Entry 8FJL (electron microscopy, 3.27 A resolution); this record covers chains G and n of the 42 polymer chains in the assembly.

[Chain G]
Molecule: Major inner capsid protein VP3
Organism: Golden shiner reovirus
Notes: EC 3.6.4.13
UniProt: Q8JU60 (CAPSD_AQRVC); residue numbers follow UniProt; this construct covers 77-1214
Sequence (1138 residues; numbered 77 to 1214; the number before each row is that of its first residue):
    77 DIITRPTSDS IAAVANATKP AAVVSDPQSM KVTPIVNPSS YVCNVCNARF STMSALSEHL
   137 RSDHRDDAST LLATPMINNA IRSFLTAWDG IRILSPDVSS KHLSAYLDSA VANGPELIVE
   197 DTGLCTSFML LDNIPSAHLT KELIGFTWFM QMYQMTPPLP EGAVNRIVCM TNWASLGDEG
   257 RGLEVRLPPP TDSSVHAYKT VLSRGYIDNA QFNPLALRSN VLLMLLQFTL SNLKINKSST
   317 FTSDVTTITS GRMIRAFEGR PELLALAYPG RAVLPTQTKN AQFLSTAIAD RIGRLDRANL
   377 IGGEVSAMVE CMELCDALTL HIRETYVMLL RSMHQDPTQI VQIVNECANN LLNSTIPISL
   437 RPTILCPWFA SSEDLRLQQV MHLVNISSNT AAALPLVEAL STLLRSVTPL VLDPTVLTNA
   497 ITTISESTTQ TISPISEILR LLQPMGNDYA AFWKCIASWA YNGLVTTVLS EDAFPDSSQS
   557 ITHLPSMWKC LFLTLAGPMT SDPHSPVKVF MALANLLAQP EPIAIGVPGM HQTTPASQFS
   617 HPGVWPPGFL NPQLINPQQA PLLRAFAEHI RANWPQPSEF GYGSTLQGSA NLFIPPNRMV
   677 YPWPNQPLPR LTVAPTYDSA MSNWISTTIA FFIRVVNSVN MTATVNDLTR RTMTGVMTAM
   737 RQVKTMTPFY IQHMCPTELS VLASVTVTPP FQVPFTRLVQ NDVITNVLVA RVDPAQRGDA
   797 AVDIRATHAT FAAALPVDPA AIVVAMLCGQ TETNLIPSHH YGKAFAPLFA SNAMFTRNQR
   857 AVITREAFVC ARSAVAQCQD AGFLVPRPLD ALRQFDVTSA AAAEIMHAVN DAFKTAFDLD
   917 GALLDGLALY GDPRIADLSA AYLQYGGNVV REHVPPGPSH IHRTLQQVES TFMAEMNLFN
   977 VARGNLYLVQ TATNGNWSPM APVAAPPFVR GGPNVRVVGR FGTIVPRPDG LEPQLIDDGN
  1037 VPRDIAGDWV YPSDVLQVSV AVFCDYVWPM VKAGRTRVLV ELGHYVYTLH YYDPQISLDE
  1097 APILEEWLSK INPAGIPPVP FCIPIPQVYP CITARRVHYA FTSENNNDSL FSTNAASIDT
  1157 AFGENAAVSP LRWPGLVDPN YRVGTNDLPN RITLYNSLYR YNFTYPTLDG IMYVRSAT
Disordered / not traced: 77-115, 1214
Metal / ion sites: Zn2+: C119, C122, H135, H140
Swiss-Prot annotation at these positions:
  - zinc finger: Y117 to H140 (C2H2-type)

[Chain n]
Molecule: Clamp protein VP6
Organism: Golden shiner reovirus
UniProt: Q8JU54 (VP6_AQRVC); numbering as in UniProt (aligned over 2-412)
Sequence (411 residues; row label = number of the first residue in the row):
     2 AQRQFFGLTY NFYGQPAPLF DLNDLQELAG CYARPWTSRF SHLAISTGSL PVWSARYPSV
    62 ASRNIIVNTL LGAHLNPFAG GQVTSHQGIT WRDPVLSSLA PVPAIQPPPV WAVAENVPLD
   122 SNNYPTYVLN LSSMWPINQD VHIMTMWALS DQGPIYHLEV PVDPMPAATT AALMAYIGVP
   182 IAHLAQTAYR FAGQLPQSPD STMVSTIRWL SAIWFGSLTG RLNRSRTCNG FYFEFAKPAL
   242 NPDQAVLKWN DGARAAPPAA AQSSYMRCIS PHWQHQIVEV AGALMSQSVT AVTGLPALID
   302 EATLPAWSQG VANLTGNGQG VVPCLDYNPV PMAAARHLQW RQDGLITAAQ EAQLNNDYTA
   362 YALTIERHLT AMLVANPIAA GRMPIQPFNA ADFGQAGQTA AAVALAQAMF V

[How chain G and chain n interact]
Contacting residue pairs (86; chain G residue first):
  L376(G) - I178(n)  hydrophobic
  L376(G) - G179(n)
  L376(G) - K249(n)
  M384(G) - I46(n)  hydrophobic
  H397(G) - S50(n)  hydrogen bond (side chain-backbone)
  E400(G) - I46(n)
  E400(G) - S50(n)
  M404(G) - F41(n)  hydrophobic
  M404(G) - L44(n)
  M404(G) - H184(n)
  M404(G) - Q187(n)  hydrogen bond (backbone-side chain)
  R407(G) - Y177(n)
  R407(G) - V180(n)
  R407(G) - H184(n)
  R407(G) - Q187(n)
  S408(G) - Q187(n)
  S408(G) - R191(n)  hydrogen bond
  D412(G) - A173(n)
  D412(G) - Y177(n)  hydrogen bond
  P413(G) - A176(n)
  T414(G) - A169(n)
  T414(G) - A173(n)
  Q415(G) - T203(n)
  Q415(G) - M204(n)
  S435(G) - M175(n)
  L436(G) - M175(n)
  L436(G) - W250(n)  hydrophobic
  R437(G) - M175(n)  hydrogen bond (backbone-backbone)
  R437(G) - A176(n)
  P438(G) - G179(n)
  I440(G) - A176(n)  hydrophobic
  A446(G) - Q195(n)
  S447(G) - Q195(n)
  E449(G) - R35(n)  salt bridge
  T661(G) - L196(n)
  T661(G) - Q198(n)
  L662(G) - F192(n)  hydrophobic
  L662(G) - Q198(n)
  P672(G) - S133(n)
  R868(G) - C32(n)  hydrogen bond (side chain-backbone)
  R868(G) - Y33(n)
  F879(G) - Y33(n)  hydrophobic
  L880(G) - L26(n)  hydrophobic
  L880(G) - Q27(n)
  L880(G) - G31(n)
  L880(G) - C32(n)  hydrogen bond (backbone-backbone)
  L880(G) - Y33(n)  hydrophobic
  L880(G) - I90(n)  hydrophobic
  V881(G) - Q27(n)  hydrogen bond (backbone-side chain)
  V881(G) - C32(n)  hydrophobic
  P882(G) - Q27(n)
  P882(G) - E28(n)
  D933(G) - R93(n)  salt bridge
  H949(G) - R93(n)
  H949(G) - D94(n)  salt bridge
  P951(G) - Y33(n)
  P951(G) - R35(n)
  P951(G) - S98(n)
  P952(G) - A34(n)
  P952(G) - R35(n)  hydrogen bond (backbone-backbone)
  P954(G) - R35(n)
  P954(G) - T38(n)
  H956(G) - S42(n)
  H958(G) - C32(n)  hydrogen bond
  R959(G) - E28(n)  hydrogen bond (side chain-backbone)
  R959(G) - L29(n)  hydrogen bond (side chain-backbone)
  R959(G) - S42(n)  hydrogen bond
  Q963(G) - P52(n)
  R1178(G) - P239(n)
  R1178(G) - L241(n)  hydrogen bond (side chain-backbone)
  R1178(G) - Y362(n)
  V1179(G) - L241(n)
  V1179(G) - N242(n)
  G1180(G) - T48(n)  hydrogen bond (backbone-side chain)
  G1180(G) - G49(n)  hydrogen bond (backbone-backbone)
  G1180(G) - W54(n)  hydrogen bond (backbone-side chain)
  T1181(G) - W54(n)
  N1182(G) - T48(n)
  N1182(G) - G49(n)  hydrogen bond (side chain-backbone)
  N1182(G) - L51(n)  hydrogen bond (side chain-backbone)
  N1182(G) - W54(n)
  N1186(G) - S55(n)  hydrogen bond
  Y1195(G) - I46(n)  hydrophobic
  Y1195(G) - S47(n)
  Y1195(G) - Q245(n)  hydrogen bond
  Y1197(G) - I46(n)
Also at the interface, not in a pair above, chain G (60 interface residues in all): L371, D372, H410, Q418, I432, I434, S448, G664, N673, D789, Q792, R883, G953, S955, L1184, P1185
Also at the interface, not in a pair above, chain n (63 interface residues in all): S39, H43, A45, A56, S99, A168, A172, T188, K238, A240, P243, V247

[Overview]
The interface between chain G and chain n involves 60 residues on one side and 63 on the other; the contacts
include 21 hydrogen bonds and 3 salt bridges. Among the polar pairs are E449(G)-R35(n), D933(G)-R93(n) and
H949(G)-D94(n).
Here chain G is Major inner capsid protein VP3 and chain n is Clamp protein VP6, both from Golden shiner
reovirus. Entry 8FJL (Golden Shiner Reovirus Core Tropical Vertex) was determined by electron microscopy
together with 8FJK from the same study.
